3DV4 - chains A and B; structure by X-ray diffraction, 1.95 A resolution.

Chain A:
Molecule: antibody Fv fragment SAG506-01
Source organism: Mus Musculus
Notes: fragment: variable region fragment (Fv); antibody fragment or engineered binder
Chain sequence (112 residues; numbered 1 to 106 plus 6 insertion-coded residues; the number before each row is that of its first residue; a row labelled like 27A-27F holds insertion residues (27A, then the next letters in order)):
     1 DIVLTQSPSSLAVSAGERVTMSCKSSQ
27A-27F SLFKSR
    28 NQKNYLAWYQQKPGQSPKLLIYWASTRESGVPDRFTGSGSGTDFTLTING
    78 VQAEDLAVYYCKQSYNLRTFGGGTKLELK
Disulfide bonds: Cys23-Cys88
Small-molecule neighbours: 3-deoxy-manno-oct-2-ulosonic acid (KDO; 3-deoxy-alpha-D-manno-oct-2-ulopyranosonic acid): Lys27D, Arg27F, Tyr32, Ser91, Tyr92, Leu94, Arg95

Chain B:
Molecule: Ig-like protein
Source organism: Mus Musculus
Chain sequence (121 residues; each row starts with the number of its first residue; note: 1 number in that range is skipped by the numbering (no residue carries it; nothing is unmodelled there); a row labelled like 52A-52C holds insertion residues (52A, then the next letters in order)):
     1 EVKLVESGGGLVQPGGSLRLSCATSGFTFTDYYMSWVRQPPGKALEWLGF
    51 IR
52A-52C NKA
    53 KGYTVEYSASVKGRFTISRDNSQSILYLQM
82A-82D NTLR
    84 AEDSATYYCARDGYYVD
100A-100B AM
   101 DYWGQGTSVTVSS
Unresolved in the structure: 82C-82D
Disulfide bonds: Cys22-Cys92
Small-molecule neighbours:
  - 3-deoxy-manno-oct-2-ulosonic acid (KDO; 3-deoxy-alpha-D-manno-oct-2-ulopyranosonic acid): Tyr33, Phe50, Arg52, Gly96, Tyr97, Asp100
  - Mg2+ (MG): Arg94, Asp101, Tyr102

Interface between chain A and chain B:
Contacting residue pairs (40):
  Tyr32(A) with Asp100(B)
  Ala34(A) with Ala100A(B), hydrophobic
  Tyr36(A) with Ala100A(B); Met100B(B), hydrogen bond (side chain-backbone); Trp103(B), hydrophobic
  Gln38(A) with Gln39(B), hydrogen bond; Leu45(B); Tyr91(B)
  Ser43(A) with Tyr91(B); Gly104(B), hydrogen bond (side chain-backbone)
  Pro44(A) with Leu45(B), hydrophobic; Trp103(B)
  Leu46(A) with Ala100A(B), hydrophobic; Met100B(B); Asp101(B)
  Tyr49(A) with Val99(B)
  Trp50(A) with Tyr98(B); Val99(B); Asp100(B), hydrogen bond
  Glu55(A) with Asp101(B)
  Tyr87(A) with Gln39(B); Lys43(B); Ala44(B); Leu45(B), hydrophobic
  Lys89(A) with Asp100(B), hydrogen bond (side chain-backbone); Ala100A(B); Met100B(B)
  Ser91(A) with Asp100(B), hydrogen bond (side chain-backbone)
  Leu94(A) with Trp47(B), hydrophobic; Glu58(B); Tyr59(B)
  Arg95(A) with Trp47(B); Phe50(B); Asp95(B), salt bridge; Gly96(B)
  Phe97(A) with Val37(B), hydrophobic; Leu45(B); Trp47(B); Trp103(B), hydrophobic
  Gly99(A) with Ala44(B)
Interface residues without a listed pair, chain A (19 interface residues in all): Gln42, Gly98
Interface residues without a listed pair, chain B (22 interface residues in all): Glu46, Gln105

Summary:
19 residues of chain A face 22 of chain B across their interface, with 6 hydrogen bonds and 1 salt bridge.
Polar pairs include Arg95(A)-Asp95(B), Tyr36(A)-Met100B(B) and Gln38(A)-Gln39(B). 3-deoxy-manno-oct-2-ulosonic
acid is bound between chain A and chain B. Bound to chain B: Mg2+.
Here chain A is antibody Fv fragment SAG506-01 and chain B is Ig-like protein, both from Mus Musculus. Entry
3DV4 (Crystal structure of SAG506-01, tetragonal, crystal 1) was determined by X-ray diffraction (same
publication as 3DUS, 3DUU and 3DV6).
